PDB entry 9GAT | electron microscopy, 3.20 A resolution | chains F and A of the 16 polymer chains in the assembly

== Chain F ==
Molecule: 18-nt RNA strand
Sequence (18 nucleotides; row label = number of the first residue in the row):
     1 UCUCUCUCUC UCUCUCUC
Covalent attachments: compound A1IJK linked to C18

== Chain A ==
Molecule: Nucleoprotein
Source organism: Influenza A virus
UniProt: Q1K9H2 (Q1K9H2_I33A0); residues 15-498 here = UniProt positions 15-498
Chain sequence (494 residues; numbered 13 to 506; the number before each row is that of its first residue):
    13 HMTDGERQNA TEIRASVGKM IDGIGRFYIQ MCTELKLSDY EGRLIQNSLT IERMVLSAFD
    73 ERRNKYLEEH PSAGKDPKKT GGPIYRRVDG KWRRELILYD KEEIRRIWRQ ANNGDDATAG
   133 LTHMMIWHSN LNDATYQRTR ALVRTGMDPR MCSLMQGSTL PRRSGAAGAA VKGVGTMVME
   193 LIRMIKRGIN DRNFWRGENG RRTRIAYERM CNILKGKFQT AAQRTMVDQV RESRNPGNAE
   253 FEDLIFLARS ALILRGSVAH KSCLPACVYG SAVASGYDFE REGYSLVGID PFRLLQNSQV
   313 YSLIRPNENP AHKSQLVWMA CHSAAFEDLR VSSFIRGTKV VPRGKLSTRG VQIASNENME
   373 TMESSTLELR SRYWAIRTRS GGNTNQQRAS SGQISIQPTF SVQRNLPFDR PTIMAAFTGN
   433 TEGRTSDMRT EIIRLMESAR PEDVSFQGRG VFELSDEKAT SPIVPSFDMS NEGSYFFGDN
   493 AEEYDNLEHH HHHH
Unresolved in the structure: 13-14, 396-439, 480-483, 491-506
Construct notes: expression tag (13-14, 499-506)
Residues lining bound ligands: A1IJK (2-[3,6-bis(oxidanylidene)-4,5-dihydroxanthen-9-yl]-4-[3-[(2R)-2-oxidanylpropoxy]propylcarbamoyl]benzoic acid): Ala70, Phe71, Glu73, Asn76, Arg117, Arg121, Asp128, Thr130
What the authors report for this chain:
  - binding site for the 18-nt RNA strand: Ser413
  - self-association interface (contacts with another copy of this molecule): Arg246

== How chain F and chain A interact ==
Contacting residue pairs - 38 pairs, chain F then chain A:
  U1(F) with Ser69(A), phosphate contact; Arg75(A), salt bridge to the phosphate; Lys87(A), hydrogen bond to the sugar; Asp88(A), base contact; Lys91(A), base contact; Thr92(A), hydrogen bond to the phosphate; Gly93(A), sugar contact; Leu108(A), base contact; Leu110(A), base contact; Lys113(A), salt bridge to the phosphate
  C2(F) with Arg65(A), salt bridge to the phosphate
  U3(F) with Arg65(A), base contact; Ala366(A), phosphate contact; Ser367(A), hydrogen bond to the phosphate
  C4(F) with Asn144(A), base contact; Tyr148(A), stacking on the base; Arg361(A), salt bridge to the phosphate; Ala366(A), phosphate contact
  U5(F) with Thr147(A), sugar contact; Tyr148(A), phosphate contact; Gln149(A), hydrogen bond to the sugar; Arg355(A), hydrogen bond to the sugar; Gly356(A), base contact; Arg361(A), salt bridge to the phosphate
  C6(F) with Gln149(A), sugar contact; Thr151(A), hydrogen bond to the phosphate; Arg152(A), salt bridge to the phosphate
  U7(F) with Thr151(A), sugar contact; Val155(A), base contact; Pro161(A), base contact
  C8(F) with Arg152(A), sugar contact; Arg156(A), base contact
  U9(F) with Arg152(A), hydrogen bond to the sugar
  C10(F) with Arg152(A), phosphate contact; Arg156(A), salt bridge to the phosphate
  U11(F) with Arg156(A), hydrogen bond to the sugar
  U13(F) with Arg199(A), base contact; Asn202(A), base contact
Interface residues without a listed pair, chain F (13 interface residues in all): C14
Interface residues without a listed pair, chain A (33 interface residues in all): Gly94, Pro95, Arg195, Gly362, Ile365, Phe489

== Summary ==
13 residues of chain F and 33 residues of chain A are in contact; the contacts include 8 hydrogen bonds, 7
salt bridges and 1 aromatic stacking contact. Polar contacts include U1(F)-Lys87(A), U5(F)-Gln149(A) and
U5(F)-Arg355(A). From the paper: a binding site for the 18-nt RNA strand at Ser413(A); a self-association
interface involving Arg246(A). Chain F is an 18-nt RNA strand and chain A is Nucleoprotein (Influenza A
virus); the structure, CryoEM structure of the antiparallel double-stranded influenza A RNP-like particle with
an 18-mer RNA, was determined by electron microscopy (same publication as 9GAN, 9GAP, 9GAQ, 9GAS and 9GAV).
Chain F is an 18-nt RNA strand and chain A is Nucleoprotein (Influenza A virus); the structure, CryoEM
structure of the antiparallel double-stranded influenza A RNP-like particle with a 18-mer RNA, was determined
by electron microscopy (same publication as 9GAN, 9GAP, 9GAQ, 9GAS and 9GAV).
